PDB entry 1F6O | X-ray diffraction, 2.40 A resolution | chains D and A of the 3 polymer chains in the assembly

# Chain D
Molecule: 13-nt DNA strand
Sequence (13 nucleotides; each row starts with the number of its first residue):
     1 GACATGXTTG CCT
Modified positions: YRR (3-hydroxy-pyrrolidin-2-ylmethyl-monophosphate group) at position 7

# Chain A
Protein: 3-methyl-adenine DNA glycosylase
From: Homo sapiens
Notes: EC 3.2.2.20; fragment: c-terminal fragment
UniProt: P29372 (3MG_HUMAN); residues 80-298 here = UniProt positions 80-298
Amino-acid sequence (219 residues; row label = number of the first residue in the row):
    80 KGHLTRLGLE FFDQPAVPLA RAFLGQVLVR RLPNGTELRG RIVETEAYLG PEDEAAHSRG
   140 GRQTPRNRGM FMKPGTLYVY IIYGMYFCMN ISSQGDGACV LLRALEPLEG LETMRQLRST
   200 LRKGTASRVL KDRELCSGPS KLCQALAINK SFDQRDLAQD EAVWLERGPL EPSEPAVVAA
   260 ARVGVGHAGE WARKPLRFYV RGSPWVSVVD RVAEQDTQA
Disordered / not traced: 201-205, 296-298
Ion coordination: Na+: Met149, Ser171, Ser172, Gly174, Ala177
Swiss-Prot annotation at these positions:
  - modified residue: Ser252 (Phosphoserine)
Reported in the primary citation:
  - binding site for the 13-nt DNA strand (chain D): Tyr162, Tyr165
  - Na+ coordination: Met149, Ser171, Ser172, Gly174, Ala177
  - conformationally variable residues (order/disorder transition): Gly247 to Pro254
  - catalytic residues: Glu125
  - mutagenesis - E125A, E125Q: abolished growth in response to MMS
  - mutagenesis - E125A, E125Q: abolished catalytic activity
  - mutagenesis - Y127F, H136Q, Y159F, Y162A, M164A, Y165A, R182K: decreased growth in response to MMS
  - mutagenesis - H136Q: decreased catalytic activity
  - specificity-determining residues: Asn169 (proposed by the authors, not directly observed)
  - mutagenesis - Y162A: decreased binding to  A-DNA
  - mutagenesis - Y162A: decreased binding to pyr-DNA

# How chain D and chain A interact
Residue-residue contacts (29; chain D residue first):
  DG6(D) with Ile161(A), phosphate contact; Tyr162(A), hydrogen bond to the base; Gly163(A), base contact; His266(A), phosphate contact
  YRR_7(D) with Tyr127(A), base contact; His136(A), salt bridge to the phosphate; Tyr159(A), hydrogen bond to the phosphate; Ile161(A), phosphate contact; Cys167(A), sugar contact; Leu180(A), sugar contact; Val262(A), sugar contact; Gly263(A), sugar contact; His266(A), salt bridge to the phosphate
  DT8(D) with Ile161(A), sugar contact; Tyr162(A), stacking on the base; Tyr165(A), base contact; Arg182(A), salt bridge to the phosphate; Pro218(A), phosphate contact; Ser219(A), hydrogen bond to the phosphate; Val262(A), phosphate contact; Gly263(A), phosphate contact
  DT9(D) with Tyr165(A), hydrogen bond to the sugar; Arg197(A), phosphate contact; Gly217(A), phosphate contact; Pro218(A), phosphate contact; Ser219(A), hydrogen bond to the phosphate; Lys220(A), hydrogen bond to the phosphate
  DG10(D) with Arg197(A), salt bridge to the phosphate; Lys220(A), phosphate contact
Interface residues without a listed pair, chain A (20 interface residues in all): Glu125, Val264

# Summary
Chain D and chain A form an interface of 5 and 20 residues respectively, with 6 hydrogen bonds, 4 salt bridges
and 1 aromatic stacking contact. Among the polar pairs are DG6(D)-Tyr162(A), DT9(D)-Tyr165(A) and
YRR_7(D)-Tyr159(A). The paper reports the catalytic residue Glu125(A); Y127F, H136Q and Y159F of chain A,
among others, reduce growth in response to MMS; 9 substitutions were tested in all.
Here chain D is a 13-nt DNA strand and chain A is 3-methyl-adenine DNA glycosylase (Homo sapiens). Entry 1F6O
(Crystal structure of the human aag DNA repair glycosylase complexed with DNA) was determined by X-ray
diffraction, deposited together with 1EWN and 1F4R.
